2IXI - chains A and B; structure by X-ray diffraction, 1.80 A resolution.

[Chain A (and B)]
Name: Dtdp-4-dehydrorhamnose 3,5-epimerase
Organism: Pseudomonas aeruginosa
Notes: chain B of this document is another copy of the same molecule, construct and numbering; everything in this record applies to it too
UniProtKB: Q9HU21 (Q9HU21_PSEAE); residue numbers follow UniProt; this construct covers 1-181
Amino-acid sequence (184 residues; numbered -2 to 181; the number before each row is that of its first residue; numbers below 1 keep their minus sign (Ser-2 is residue -2)):
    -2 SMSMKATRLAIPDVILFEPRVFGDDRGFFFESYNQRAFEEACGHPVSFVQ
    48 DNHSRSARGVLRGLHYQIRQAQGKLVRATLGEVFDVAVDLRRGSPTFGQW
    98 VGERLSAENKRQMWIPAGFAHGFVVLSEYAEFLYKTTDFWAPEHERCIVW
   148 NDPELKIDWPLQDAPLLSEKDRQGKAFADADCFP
Swiss-Prot annotation at these positions:
  - active site: His62 (Proton acceptor), Tyr131 (Proton donor)
  - binding site (substrate): Arg23, Glu28, Gln47 to Asn49, Arg59, Lys71, His118, Glu142, Lys167
  - site: Trp137 (Participates in a stacking interaction with the thymidine ring of dTDP-4-oxo-6-deoxyglucose)

[Interface between chain A and chain B]
Contacting residue pairs - 64 pairs, chain A then chain B:
  Arg23(A) - Arg52(B)
  Arg23(A) - Ser53(B)
  Arg23(A) - Ala54(B)  hydrogen bond (backbone-backbone)
  Arg23(A) - Val57(B)
  Arg23(A) - Arg59(B)
  Arg23(A) - Leu163(B)
  Arg23(A) - Ser165(B)
  Gly24(A) - Arg52(B)
  Phe25(A) - Ser51(B)
  Phe25(A) - Arg52(B)  hydrogen bond (backbone-backbone)
  Phe25(A) - Arg59(B)
  Phe26(A) - Asn49(B)
  Phe26(A) - His50(B)
  Phe27(A) - Asn49(B)
  Phe27(A) - His50(B)  hydrogen bond (backbone-backbone)
  Glu28(A) - Gln47(B)
  Glu28(A) - Asp48(B)
  Glu28(A) - Asn49(B)
  Ser29(A) - Asp48(B)  hydrogen bond (backbone-backbone)
  Tyr30(A) - Val46(B)
  Tyr30(A) - Gln47(B)
  Tyr30(A) - Asp48(B)  hydrogen bond (backbone-backbone)
  Asn31(A) - Val46(B)
  Asn31(A) - Gln47(B)
  Asn31(A) - Phe136(B)
  Gln32(A) - Val46(B)  hydrogen bond (backbone-backbone)
  Arg33(A) - Phe136(B)
  Val46(A) - Tyr30(B)
  Val46(A) - Asn31(B)
  Val46(A) - Gln32(B)  hydrogen bond (backbone-backbone)
  Gln47(A) - Glu28(B)
  Gln47(A) - Tyr30(B)
  Gln47(A) - Asn31(B)
  Asp48(A) - Glu28(B)
  Asp48(A) - Ser29(B)  hydrogen bond (backbone-backbone)
  Asp48(A) - Tyr30(B)  hydrogen bond (backbone-backbone)
  Asp48(A) - Lys132(B)  salt bridge
  Asn49(A) - Phe26(B)
  Asn49(A) - Phe27(B)
  Asn49(A) - Glu28(B)
  His50(A) - Phe25(B)
  His50(A) - Phe26(B)
  His50(A) - Phe27(B)  hydrogen bond (backbone-backbone)
  His50(A) - Arg74(B)  hydrogen bond
  His50(A) - Thr76(B)
  Ser51(A) - Phe25(B)
  Arg52(A) - Arg23(B)
  Arg52(A) - Gly24(B)
  Arg52(A) - Phe25(B)  hydrogen bond (backbone-backbone)
  Ser53(A) - Arg23(B)
  Ala54(A) - Arg23(B)  hydrogen bond (backbone-backbone)
  Val57(A) - Arg23(B)
  Arg59(A) - Arg23(B)
  Arg59(A) - Phe25(B)
  Arg74(A) - His50(B)  hydrogen bond
  Arg74(A) - Leu130(B)
  Thr76(A) - His50(B)
  Leu130(A) - Arg74(B)
  Leu130(A) - Leu130(B)  hydrophobic
  Tyr131(A) - Phe26(B)
  Lys132(A) - Asp48(B)  salt bridge
  Lys132(A) - Lys132(B)
  Phe136(A) - Asn31(B)
  Phe136(A) - Arg33(B)
Interface residues without a listed pair, chain A (34 interface residues in all): Asp22, Glu128, Trp137, Leu163, Ser165, Asp168
Interface residues without a listed pair, chain B (35 interface residues in all): Asp22, Phe45, Glu128, Tyr131, Trp137, Asp168

[Overview]
Chain A and chain B form an interface of 34 and 35 residues respectively; the contacts include 14 hydrogen
bonds and 2 salt bridges. Polar contacts include Asp48(A)-Lys132(B), His50(A)-Arg74(B) and Arg23(A)-Ala54(B).
Both chains are Dtdp-4-dehydrorhamnose 3,5-epimerase (Pseudomonas aeruginosa). Entry 2IXI (RmlC P aeruginosa
with dTDP-xylose) was determined by X-ray diffraction, deposited together with 2IXC, 2IXH, 2IXL, 2IXK and
2IXJ.
